6IS2 - chain A; structure by X-ray diffraction, 1.59 A resolution.

[Chain A]
Protein: Response regulator ArlR
Organism: Staphylococcus aureus (strain bovine RF122 / ET3-1)
Reference sequence: Q2YY03 (ARLR_STAAB); residue numbers follow UniProt; this construct covers 2-121
Chain sequence (128 residues; each row starts with the number of its first residue; numbers below 1 keep their minus sign (Met-6 is residue -6)):
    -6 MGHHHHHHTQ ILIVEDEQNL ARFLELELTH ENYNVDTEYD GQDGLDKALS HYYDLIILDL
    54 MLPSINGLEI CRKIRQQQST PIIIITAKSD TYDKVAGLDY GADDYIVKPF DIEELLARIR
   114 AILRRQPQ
Unresolved in the structure: -6 to -1, 121
Construct notes: initiating methionine (-6); expression tag (-5 to 1)
Swiss-Prot annotation at these positions:
  - modified residue: Asp52 (4-aspartylphosphate)
Ion coordination: Mg2+: Asp9, Asp52, Met54
What the authors report for this chain:
  - conformationally variable residues (side-chain flip): Tyr85
  - post-translational modification sites: Asp52 (by similarity / conservation)
  - mutagenesis - D96A/D97A, Y98A, R111A, R113A, R117A/R118A: decreased signaling

[Summary]
The Mg2+ site is built by Asp9, Asp52 and Met54. From the paper: D96A/D97A, Y98A and R111A, among others,
reduce signaling; a modification site at Asp52; 5 substitutions were tested in all.
Chain A is Response regulator ArlR (Staphylococcus aureus (strain bovine RF122 / ET3-1)); the structure,
Crystal Structure of Staphylococcus aureus response regulator ArlR receiver domain in complex with Mg, was
determined by X-ray diffraction together with 6IS1, 6IS3 and 6IS4 from the same study.
